Entry 5OEU (X-ray diffraction, 2.57 A resolution); this record covers chains A and C.

== Chain A (and C) ==
Name: Glutathione synthetase-like effector 22 (Gpa-GSS22-closed)
Source organism: Globodera pallida
Notes: chain C of this document is another copy of the same molecule, construct and numbering; everything in this record applies to it too
Amino-acid sequence (510 residues; each row starts with the number of its first residue):
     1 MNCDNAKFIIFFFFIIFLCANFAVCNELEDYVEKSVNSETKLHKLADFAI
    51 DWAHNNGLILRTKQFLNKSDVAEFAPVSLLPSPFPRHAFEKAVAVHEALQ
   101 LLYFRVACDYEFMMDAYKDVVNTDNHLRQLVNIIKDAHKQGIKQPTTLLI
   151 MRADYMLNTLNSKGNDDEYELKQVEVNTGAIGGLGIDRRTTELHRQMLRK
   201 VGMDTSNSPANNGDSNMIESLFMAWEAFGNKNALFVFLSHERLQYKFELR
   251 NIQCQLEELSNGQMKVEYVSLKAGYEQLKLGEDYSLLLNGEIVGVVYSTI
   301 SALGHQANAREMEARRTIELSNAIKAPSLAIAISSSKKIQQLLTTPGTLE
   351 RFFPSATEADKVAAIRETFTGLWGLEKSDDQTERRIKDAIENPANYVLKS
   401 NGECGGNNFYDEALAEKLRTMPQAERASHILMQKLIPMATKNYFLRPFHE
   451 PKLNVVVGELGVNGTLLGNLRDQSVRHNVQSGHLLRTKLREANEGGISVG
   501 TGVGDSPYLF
Not modelled in the structure: 1-28, 161-166, 402-407, 492-501 (chain C: 1-26, 161-167, 375-428, 491-501)
Metal / ion sites: Mg2+ site 1: Glu175, Glu459 (together with ADP); Mg2+ site 2: Glu175, Val176, Ser335; Mg2+ site 3: Asp360 (shared with Glu97(C) of chain C)
Small-molecule neighbours: ADP (adenosine-5'-diphosphate): Met156, Val174, Glu175, Lys337, Val397, Lys399, Asn408, Tyr410, Met432, Gln433, Lys434, Leu435, Glu459, Lys488

== How chain A and chain C interact ==
Residue-residue contacts (53; chain A residue first):
  Lys44(A) with Glu267(C), salt bridge
  Asp47(A) with Arg250(C), salt bridge
  Phe48(A) with Arg250(C); Gln253(C); Cys254(C), hydrophobic
  Ile50(A) with Ser69(C)
  Asp51(A) with Ser69(C), hydrogen bond; Lys246(C); Phe247(C); Arg250(C), salt bridge
  His54(A) with His54(C); Ile59(C); Ser69(C), hydrogen bond (side chain-backbone); Asp70(C), hydrogen bond (side chain-backbone); Ala72(C); Phe247(C)
  Asn55(A) with Phe247(C), hydrogen bond (side chain-backbone); Arg250(C); Asn251(C)
  Ile59(A) with His54(C)
  Ser69(A) with Ile50(C); Asp51(C), hydrogen bond; His54(C), hydrogen bond (backbone-side chain)
  Asp70(A) with Ile50(C); His54(C), hydrogen bond (backbone-side chain); Glu73(C); Phe74(C); Pro447(C); Phe448(C), hydrogen bond (side chain-backbone)
  Val71(A) with Ala72(C); Phe448(C), hydrophobic
  Ala72(A) with His54(C); Val71(C); Ala72(C), hydrogen bond (backbone-backbone)
  Glu73(A) with Asp70(C)
  Phe74(A) with Asp70(C)
  Lys200(A) with Glu257(C), salt bridge
  Lys246(A) with Asp51(C)
  Phe247(A) with Asp51(C); His54(C); Asn55(C), hydrogen bond (backbone-side chain)
  Arg250(A) with Asp47(C), salt bridge; Phe48(C); Asp51(C), salt bridge; Asn55(C)
  Asn251(A) with Asn55(C)
  Cys254(A) with Phe48(C), hydrophobic
  Glu257(A) with Lys200(C), salt bridge
  Glu267(A) with Lys44(C), salt bridge
  Pro447(A) with Asp70(C)
  Phe448(A) with Phe65(C), hydrophobic; Asp70(C), hydrogen bond (backbone-side chain); Val71(C), hydrophobic
Interface residues without a listed pair, chain A (31 interface residues in all): Trp52, Arg61, Thr62, Phe65, Lys68, Gln253, Arg446
Interface residues without a listed pair, chain C (31 interface residues in all): Trp52, Arg61, Thr62, Lys68, Arg446

== In short ==
The chain A/chain C interface involves 31 residues from each chain; the contacts include 11 hydrogen bonds and
8 salt bridges. Polar contacts include Lys44(A)-Glu267(C), Asp47(A)-Arg250(C) and Asp51(A)-Arg250(C). Bound to
chain A: ADP. The Mg2+ site 1 is built by Glu175(A) and Glu459(A).
Chain A and chain C are both Glutathione synthetase-like effector 22 (Gpa-GSS22-closed) (Globodera pallida);
the structure, The structure of a glutathione synthetase like-effector (GSS22) from Globodera pallida in
ADP-bound closed conformation, was determined by X-ray diffraction together with 5OES, 5OET and 5OEV from the
same study.
